Entry 7YB1 (X-ray diffraction, 3.30 A resolution); this record covers chains A and C of the 3 polymer chains in the assembly.

[Chain A (and C)]
Protein: Versicolorin reductase
From: Cercospora sp. JNU001
Notes: chain C of this document is another copy of the same molecule, construct and numbering; everything in this record applies to it too
UniProt: A0A2G5I2X5 (A0A2G5I2X5_CERBT); residues 1-268 here = UniProt positions 1-268
Amino-acid sequence (279 residues; row label = number of the first residue in the row; numbers below 1 keep their minus sign (Met-1 is residue -1)):
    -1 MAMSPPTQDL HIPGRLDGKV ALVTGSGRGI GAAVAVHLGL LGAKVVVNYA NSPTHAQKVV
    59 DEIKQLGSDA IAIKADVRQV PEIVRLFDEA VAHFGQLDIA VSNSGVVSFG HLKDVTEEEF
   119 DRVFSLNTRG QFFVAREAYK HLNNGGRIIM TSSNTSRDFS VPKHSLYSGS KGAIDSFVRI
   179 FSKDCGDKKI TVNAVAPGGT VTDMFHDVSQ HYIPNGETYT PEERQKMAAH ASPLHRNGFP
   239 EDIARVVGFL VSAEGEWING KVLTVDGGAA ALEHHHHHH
Not modelled in the structure: -1 to 7, 210-215, 269-277 (chain C: -1 to 10, 209-218, 269-277)
Differences from the reference sequence: initiating methionine (-1); expression tag (0, 269-277)
Small-molecule neighbours: NADP (NAP; NADP nicotinamide-adenine-dinucleotide phosphate): Gly23, Ser24, Gly25, Arg26, Gly27, Ile28, Asn46, Tyr47, Ala48, Asn49, Ser50, Ala73, Asp74, Val75, Arg76, Asn101, Ser102, Gly103, Leu124, Thr149, Ser150, Ser151, Tyr165, Lys169, Pro195, Gly196, Gly197, Thr198, Thr200, Asp201, Met202, Phe203
What the authors report for this chain:
  - catalytic residues: Ser151, Tyr165, Lys169
  - mutagenesis - H162F, Y210A (3.2-fold), Y210F: increased catalytic activity on 1e
  - mutagenesis - H162F: increased catalytic activity on 2-chloroacetophenone

[Interface between chain A and chain C]
Residue-residue contacts (93; chain A residue first):
  Val78(A) with Glu115(C)
  Gly108(A) with Asp182(C)
  His109(A) with Tyr137(C); Asp182(C), hydrogen bond (side chain-backbone); Asp185(C), salt bridge
  Leu110(A) with Phe130(C), hydrophobic; Ala133(C); Arg134(C); Phe179(C), hydrophobic; Asp182(C), hydrogen bond (backbone-side chain); Cys183(C), hydrophobic
  Lys111(A) with Arg134(C); Tyr137(C); Lys138(C)
  Val113(A) with Phe130(C), hydrophobic; Phe131(C); Arg134(C), hydrogen bond (backbone-side chain)
  Thr114(A) with Phe131(C)
  Glu115(A) with Val78(C); Arg127(C), salt bridge; Phe131(C)
  Phe118(A) with Arg127(C); Phe130(C), hydrophobic
  Asp119(A) with Arg127(C), salt bridge
  Phe122(A) with Phe122(C), hydrophobic; Thr126(C); Phe175(C), hydrophobic
  Arg127(A) with Glu115(C), salt bridge; Phe118(C); Asp119(C), salt bridge
  Phe130(A) with Leu110(C); Val113(C), hydrophobic; Phe118(C), hydrophobic
  Phe131(A) with Val113(C); Glu115(C); Phe118(C), hydrophobic
  Ala133(A) with Leu110(C)
  Arg134(A) with Leu110(C); Val113(C), hydrogen bond (side chain-backbone)
  Tyr137(A) with His109(C); Lys111(C)
  Lys138(A) with Lys111(C)
  Thr153(A) with Arg177(C), hydrogen bond (backbone-side chain)
  Ser154(A) with Ser174(C), hydrogen bond (backbone-side chain); Arg177(C), hydrogen bond (backbone-side chain)
  Arg155(A) with Arg155(C); Gly170(C); Arg177(C), hydrogen bond (backbone-side chain)
  Phe157(A) with Arg177(C), hydrogen bond (backbone-side chain)
  Ser158(A) with Arg177(C), hydrogen bond; Ile178(C); Lys181(C), hydrogen bond (backbone-side chain)
  Val159(A) with Ile178(C)
  Pro160(A) with Lys181(C); Asp182(C)
  Lys161(A) with Asp182(C), hydrogen bond (backbone-side chain)
  His162(A) with Ile178(C)
  Ser163(A) with Phe175(C); Ile178(C); Phe179(C)
  Ser166(A) with Ser174(C), hydrogen bond (backbone-side chain); Ile178(C)
  Gly167(A) with Ala171(C); Ser174(C); Phe175(C)
  Gly170(A) with Gly170(C); Ala171(C); Ser174(C)
  Ala171(A) with Gly167(C)
  Ser174(A) with Ser154(C), hydrogen bond (side chain-backbone); Ser166(C), hydrogen bond (side chain-backbone); Gly167(C); Gly170(C)
  Phe175(A) with Ser163(C); Gly167(C)
  Arg177(A) with Thr153(C); Ser154(C), hydrogen bond (side chain-backbone); Arg155(C), hydrogen bond (side chain-backbone); Phe157(C); Ser158(C)
  Ile178(A) with Phe157(C); Ser158(C); Val159(C); His162(C); Ser163(C)
  Phe179(A) with Leu110(C), hydrophobic; Ser163(C)
  Lys181(A) with Ser158(C)
  Asp182(A) with His109(C), salt bridge; Leu110(C), hydrogen bond (side chain-backbone); Lys161(C), hydrogen bond (side chain-backbone); Ser163(C)
  Asp185(A) with His109(C), salt bridge
Interface residues without a listed pair, chain A (44 interface residues in all): Pro79, Thr126, Leu164, Cys183
Interface residues without a listed pair, chain C (44 interface residues in all): Gly108, Thr114, Asp156, Leu164, Asp173

[Summary]
The chain A/chain C interface involves 44 residues from each chain, with 19 hydrogen bonds and 7 salt bridges.
Polar pairs include His109(A)-Asp185(C), Glu115(A)-Arg127(C) and Asp119(A)-Arg127(C). Ligands of chain A:
NADP. The paper reports catalytic residues Ser151(A), Tyr165(A) and Lys169(A); H162F, Y210A and Y210F of chain
A increase catalytic activity on 1e.
Chain A and chain C are both Versicolorin reductase (Cercospora sp. JNU001); the structure, Crystal Structure
of anthrol reductase (CbAR) in complex with NADP+, was determined by X-ray diffraction together with 7YB2,
8HFJ and 8HFK from the same study.
